Entry 3BIU (X-ray diffraction, 2.30 A resolution); this record covers chains H and I of the 3 polymer chains in the assembly.

[Chain H]
Name: Thrombin heavy chain
From: Homo sapiens
Notes: EC 3.4.21.5
UniProtKB: P00734 (THRB_HUMAN); the construct lacks a stretch of the UniProt sequence and is renumbered around it, so the offset changes along the chain: 16-36 = UniProt 364-384; 37-60 = UniProt 386-409; 61-77 = UniProt 419-435; 78-97 = UniProt 437-456; 7 more segments
Sequence (257 residues; row label = number of the first residue in the row; note: 3 numbers in that range are skipped by the numbering (no residue carries them; nothing is unmodelled there); a row labelled like 60A-60I holds insertion residues (60A, then the next letters in order)):
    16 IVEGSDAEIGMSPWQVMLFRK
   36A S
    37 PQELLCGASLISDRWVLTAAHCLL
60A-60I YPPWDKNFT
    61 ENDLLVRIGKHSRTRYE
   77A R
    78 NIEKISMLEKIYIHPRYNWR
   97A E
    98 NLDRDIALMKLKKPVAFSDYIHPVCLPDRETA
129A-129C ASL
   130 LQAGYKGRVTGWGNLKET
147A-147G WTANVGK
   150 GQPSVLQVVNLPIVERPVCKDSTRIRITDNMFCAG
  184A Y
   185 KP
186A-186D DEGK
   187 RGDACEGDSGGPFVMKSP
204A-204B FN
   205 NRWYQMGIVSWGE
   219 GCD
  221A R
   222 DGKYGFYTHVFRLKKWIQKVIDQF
Disordered / not traced: 147A-147G
Disulfides: Cys42-Cys58, Cys168-Cys182, Cys191-Cys220
Modified positions: Asn60G (glycosylation site)
Bound ions: Na+ site 1: Lys169, Thr172; Na+ site 2: Arg221A, Lys224
Residues lining bound ligands:
  - 10U ((S)-N-(4-carbamimidoylbenzyl)-1-(2-(cyclopentylamino)ethanoyl)pyrrolidine-2-carboxamide): His57, Tyr60A, Trp60D, Glu97A, Asn98, Leu99, Ile174, Asp189, Ala190, Cys191, Glu192, Ser195, Val213, Ser214, Trp215, Gly216, Glu217, Gly219, Cys220, Gly226
  - N-acetylglucosamine (NAG; 2-acetamido-2-deoxy-beta-D-glucopyranose): Leu60, Asn60G, Thr60I
Curated features (UniProtKB/Swiss-Prot):
  - region: Ala183 to Val200 (High affinity receptor-binding region which is also known as the TP508 peptide)
  - active site (Charge relay system): His57, Asp102, Ser195
  - glycosylation: Asn60G (N-linked (GlcNAc...) (complex) asparagine)

[Chain I]
Name: Hirudin
Notes: fragment: Residues in database 60-71
UniProtKB: P09945 (ITH3_HIRME); residues 53-64 here correspond to UniProt positions 60-71 (UniProt number = residue number + 7)
Sequence (12 residues; numbered 53 to 64; the number before each row is that of its first residue):
    53 NGDFEEIPEEYL
Disordered / not traced: 53-54
Modified positions: Tyr63 (o-sulfo-l-tyrosine; TYS)
Curated features (UniProtKB/Swiss-Prot):
  - region: Asp55 to Leu64 (Interaction with fibrinogen-binding exosite of thrombin)
  - modified residue: Tyr63 (Sulfotyrosine)

[Interface between chain H and chain I]
Residue-residue contacts - 21 pairs, chain H then chain I:
  Phe34(H) - Phe56(I)  hydrophobic
  Phe34(H) - Ile59(I)  hydrophobic
  Lys36(H) - Leu64(I)
  Gln38(H) - Phe56(I)
  Gln38(H) - Ile59(I)
  Leu40(H) - Phe56(I)
  Leu65(H) - Tyr63(I)
  Arg67(H) - Ile59(I)
  Arg73(H) - Phe56(I)
  Thr74(H) - Asp55(I)
  Thr74(H) - Phe56(I)
  Thr74(H) - Glu57(I)  hydrogen bond (backbone-backbone)
  Arg75(H) - Glu57(I)
  Tyr76(H) - Glu57(I)  hydrogen bond (backbone-side chain)
  Tyr76(H) - Glu58(I)
  Tyr76(H) - Pro60(I)
  Tyr76(H) - Tyr63(I)
  Glu80(H) - Tyr63(I)
  Lys81(H) - Tyr63(I)
  Ile82(H) - Ile59(I)  hydrophobic
  Ile82(H) - Tyr63(I)
Other interface residues (no listed pair), chain H (15 interface residues in all): Met32, Glu39

[Summary]
The interface between chain H and chain I involves 15 residues on one side and 8 on the other, with 2 hydrogen
bonds. Polar contacts include Tyr76(H)-Glu57(I) and Thr74(H)-Glu57(I). Bound to chain H: compound 10U.
N-acetylglucosamine is covalently linked to Asn60G(H).
Chain H is Thrombin heavy chain (Homo sapiens) and chain I is Hirudin; the structure, Human thrombin-in
complex with UB-THR10, was determined by X-ray diffraction (same publication as 3BIV).
